4FXE - chains A and B of the 6 polymer chains in the assembly; structure by X-ray diffraction, 2.75 A resolution.

== Chain A (and B) ==
Molecule: Antitoxin RelB
Source organism: Escherichia coli
Notes: chain B of this document is another copy of the same molecule, construct and numbering; everything in this record applies to it too
UniProt: P0C079 (RELB_ECOLI); residue numbers follow UniProt; this construct covers 1-79
Sequence (79 residues; each row starts with the number of its first residue):
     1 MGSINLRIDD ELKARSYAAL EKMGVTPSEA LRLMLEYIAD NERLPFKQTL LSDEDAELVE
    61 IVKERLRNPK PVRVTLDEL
Not modelled in the structure: 1, 70-79 (chain B: 1)
Curated features (UniProtKB/Swiss-Prot):
  - mutagenesis: R7 (R7A: Loss of DNA binding, 100-fold derepression of operon, still binds RelE), I8 (I8A: 43-fold derepression of operon, partial loss of DNA-binding, still binds RelE), K13 (K13A: 83-fold derepression of operon, loss of DNA-binding, still binds RelE), S28 (S28L/R: 100-fold derepression of operon, loss of DNA-binding, still binds RelE), A39 (A39T: In relB101; a delayed relaxed phenotype), P45 (P45L: In relB102; a delayed relaxed phenotype; P45T: In relB35; a delayed relaxed phenotype), L66 to L79 (Protein no longer tetramerizes), P71 to L79 (Protein still tetramerizes)
From the paper describing this entry:
  - self-association interface (contacts with another copy of this molecule); pairs are residue here / residue on that copy: P45-P45, Y37, R43, F46

== How chain A and chain B interact ==
Contacting residue pairs (77):
  G2(A) - R7(B)
  G2(A) - I8(B)  hydrogen bond (backbone-backbone)
  G2(A) - D10(B)  hydrogen bond (backbone-side chain)
  G2(A) - K13(B)
  S3(A) - N5(B)  hydrogen bond
  S3(A) - L6(B)
  S3(A) - K13(B)  hydrogen bond (backbone-side chain)
  I4(A) - I4(B)
  I4(A) - N5(B)
  I4(A) - L6(B)  hydrogen bond (backbone-backbone)
  I4(A) - Y17(B)
  N5(A) - S3(B)
  N5(A) - I4(B)
  N5(A) - N5(B)
  L6(A) - S3(B)  hydrogen bond (backbone-side chain)
  L6(A) - I4(B)  hydrogen bond (backbone-backbone)
  L6(A) - S28(B)
  L6(A) - L31(B)  hydrophobic
  L6(A) - R32(B)
  R7(A) - S28(B)  hydrogen bond
  R7(A) - R32(B)  hydrogen bond (backbone-side chain)
  I8(A) - G2(B)  hydrogen bond (backbone-backbone)
  I8(A) - R32(B)
  D10(A) - G2(B)  hydrogen bond (side chain-backbone)
  L12(A) - L35(B)
  L12(A) - E36(B)
  K13(A) - G2(B)
  K13(A) - S3(B)  hydrogen bond (side chain-backbone)
  R15(A) - E36(B)  salt bridge
  R15(A) - A39(B)
  R15(A) - D40(B)  salt bridge
  S16(A) - L35(B)
  S16(A) - A39(B)
  Y17(A) - I4(B)
  A19(A) - I38(B)
  L20(A) - I38(B)  hydrophobic
  K22(A) - E42(B)  salt bridge
  M23(A) - I38(B)  hydrophobic
  M23(A) - E42(B)
  M23(A) - R43(B)
  M23(A) - L44(B)  hydrophobic
  S28(A) - L6(B)
  S28(A) - R7(B)  hydrogen bond
  A30(A) - M34(B)
  L31(A) - L6(B)  hydrophobic
  L31(A) - L31(B)  hydrophobic
  L31(A) - L35(B)  hydrophobic
  R32(A) - L6(B)
  R32(A) - R7(B)  hydrogen bond (side chain-backbone)
  R32(A) - I8(B)
  R32(A) - L12(B)
  L33(A) - F46(B)
  M34(A) - A30(B)
  M34(A) - M34(B)  hydrophobic
  M34(A) - F46(B)
  L35(A) - L12(B)
  L35(A) - S16(B)
  E36(A) - L12(B)
  E36(A) - R15(B)  salt bridge
  Y37(A) - F46(B)  hydrophobic
  I38(A) - A19(B)
  I38(A) - L20(B)  hydrophobic
  I38(A) - M23(B)  hydrophobic
  A39(A) - R15(B)
  A39(A) - S16(B)
  A39(A) - A19(B)  hydrophobic
  D40(A) - R15(B)  salt bridge
  E42(A) - K22(B)  salt bridge
  E42(A) - M23(B)
  L44(A) - M23(B)  hydrophobic
  L44(A) - L33(B)  hydrophobic
  P45(A) - P45(B)
  P45(A) - F46(B)  hydrophobic
  F46(A) - L33(B)  hydrophobic
  F46(A) - M34(B)
  F46(A) - Y37(B)  hydrophobic
  F46(A) - P45(B)  hydrophobic
Also at the interface, not in a pair above, chain A (35 interface residues in all): D9, R43

== Overview ==
35 residues of chain A face 34 of chain B across their interface; the contacts include 14 hydrogen bonds and 6
salt bridges. Polar contacts include R15(A)-E36(B), R15(A)-D40(B) and K22(A)-E42(B). Curated annotation
(UniProt) lists 15 mutagenesis sites on chain A. The paper reports a self-association interface involving
Y37(A), R43(A) and P45(A) among others.
Chain A and chain B are both Antitoxin RelB (Escherichia coli); the structure, Crystal structure of the intact
E. coli RelBE toxin-antitoxin complex, was determined by X-ray diffraction, deposited together with 4FXH and
4FXI.
